PDB entry 7ETW | electron microscopy, 4.10 A resolution (low resolution: residue-level contacts below are approximate; hydrogen-bond / salt-bridge calls are withheld) | chains A and B

== Chain A ==
Molecule: Insulin-induced gene 2 protein
From: Homo sapiens
UniProtKB: Q9Y5U4 (INSI2_HUMAN); residue numbers follow UniProt; this construct covers 1-225
Amino-acid sequence (225 residues; each row starts with the number of its first residue):
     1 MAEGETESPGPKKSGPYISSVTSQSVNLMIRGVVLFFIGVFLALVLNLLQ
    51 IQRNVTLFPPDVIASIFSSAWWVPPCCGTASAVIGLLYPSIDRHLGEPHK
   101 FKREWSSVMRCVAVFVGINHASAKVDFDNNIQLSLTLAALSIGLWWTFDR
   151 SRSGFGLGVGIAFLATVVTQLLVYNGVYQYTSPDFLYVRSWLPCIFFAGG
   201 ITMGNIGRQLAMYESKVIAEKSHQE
Unresolved in the structure: 1-17, 215-225
Sequence notes: engineered mutation Ser14 (Cys in Q9Y5U4), Ser90 (Cys in Q9Y5U4), Ser215 (Cys in Q9Y5U4)
Swiss-Prot annotation at these positions:
  - motif: Ala219 to Glu225 (KxHxx)
  - site: Phe115 (Required for the recognition of 25-hydroxycholesterol)
  - modified residue: Ser151 (Phosphoserine)
  - mutagenesis: Gly39 (G39F: Decreased binding to 25-hydroxycholesterol, leading to decreased interaction with SCAP), Cys77 (C77D: Decreased binding to 25-hydroxycholesterol, leading to decreased interaction with SCAP), Lys100 to Lys102 (Does not affect degradation of the protein), Ala113 (A113W: Abolished interaction with SCAP even in the presence of 25-hydroxycholesterol), Val114 (V114F: Does not affect interaction with SCAP), Phe115 (F115A: Decreased binding to 25-hydroxycholesterol and subsequent interaction with SCAP), Val116 (V116F: Does not affect interaction with SCAP), Gly117 (G117F: Abolished interaction with SCAP even in the presence of 25-hydroxycholesterol), His120 (H120F: Abolished interaction with SCAP even in the presence of 25-hydroxycholesterol), Gln132 (Q132A: Abolished interaction with SCAP without affecting binding to 25-hydroxycholesterol), Thr136 (T136A: Decreased binding to 25-hydroxycholesterol and subsequent interaction with SCAP), Trp145 (W145A: Abolished interaction with SCAP without affecting binding to 25-hydroxycholesterol), 4 further mutagenesis entries in UniProt
Ligand contacts:
  - Digitonin (AJP), molecule 1: Leu42, Ala43, Leu46, Asn47, Gln50, Gln52, Cys77, Phe115, Asn119, Ser122, Ala123, Tyr178, Gln179, Tyr180, Tyr187, Leu192, Ile195, Phe196
  - Digitonin (AJP), molecule 2: Asn47, Gln52, Ser68, Ser69, Val73, Cys76, Cys77, Ala80, Ile161, Ala165, Val168, Thr169, Gly176, Val177, Tyr178, Gln179, Phe196
  - Digitonin (AJP), molecule 3: Ile51, Gly117, Ile118, His120, Ala121, Lys124, Val125, Asp126, Leu140
  - Digitonin (AJP), molecule 4: Asn129, Asn130, Leu133, Leu137, Ala138, Ser141, Val159, Phe185, Leu186, Arg189, Ser190, Phe197
Reported in the primary citation:
  - mutagenesis - F115A: abolished binding to Sterol regulatory element-binding protein cleavage-activating protein (chain B)
  - mutagenesis - F115A: abolished binding to Scap(D428A)
  - mutagenesis - F115A: decreased signaling

== Chain B ==
Molecule: Sterol regulatory element-binding protein cleavage-activating protein
From: Homo sapiens
UniProtKB: Q12770 (SCAP_HUMAN); numbering as in UniProt (aligned over 1-735)
Amino-acid sequence (735 residues; row label = number of the first residue in the row):
     1 MTLTERLREKISRAFYNHGLLCASYPIPIILFTGFCILACCYPLLKLPLP
    51 GTGPVEFTTPVKDYSPPPVDSDRKQGEPTEQPEWYVGAPVAYVQQIFVKS
   101 SVFPWHKNLLAVDVFRSPLSRAFQLVEEIRNHVLRDSSGIRSLEELCLQV
   151 TDLLPGLRKLRNLLPEHGCLLLSPGNFWQNDWERFHADPDIIGTIHQHEP
   201 KTLQTSATLKDLLFGVPGKYSGVSLYTRKRMVSYTITLVFQHYHAKFLGS
   251 LRARLMLLHPSPNCSLRAESLVHVHFKEEIGVAELIPLVTTYIILFAYIY
   301 FSTRKIDMVKSKWGLALAAVVTVLSSLLMSVGLCTLFGLTPTLNGGEIFP
   351 YLVVVIGLENVLVLTKSVVSTPVDLEVKLRIAQGLSSESWSIMKNMATEL
   401 GIILIGYFTLVPAIQEFCLFAVVGLVSDFFLQMLFFTTVLSIDIRRMELA
   451 DLNKRLPPEACLPSAKPVGQPTRYERQLAVRPSTPHTITLQPSSFRNLRL
   501 PKRLRVVYFLARTRLAQRLIMAGTVVWIGILVYTDPAGLRNYLAAQVTEQ
   551 SPLGEGALAPMPVPSGMLPPSHPDPAFSIFPPDAPKLPENQTSPGESPER
   601 GGPAEVVHDSPVPEVTWGPEDEELWRKLSFRHWPTLFSYYNITLAKRYIS
   651 LLPVIPVTLRLNPREALEGRHPQDGRSAWPPPGPIPAGHWEAGPKGPGGV
   701 QAHGDVTLYKVAALGLATGIVLVLLLLCLYRVLCP
Unresolved in the structure: 1-9, 48-68, 451-513, 540-624, 662-735
Swiss-Prot annotation at these positions:
  - motif: Met447 to Leu452 (ER export signal)
  - glycosylation (N-linked (GlcNAc...) asparagine): Asn263, Asn590, Asn641
  - cross-link (Glycyl lysine isopeptide (Lys-Gly)): Lys454 (interchain with G-Cter in ubiquitin), Lys466 (interchain with G-Cter in ubiquitin)
Covalent attachments: N-acetylglucosamine (NAG) linked to Asn641
Ligand contacts: Digitonin (AJP): Glu284, Thr342, Leu343, Glu347, Tyr351, Val355, Ala413, Ile414, Phe417
Reported in the primary citation:
  - mutagenesis - I294A/F301A, I348F, Y351A: abolished binding to Insulin-induced gene 2 protein (chain A)
  - mutagenesis - E347A, R446A, D451A: unchanged binding to Insulin-induced gene 2 protein (chain A)
  - mutagenesis - D428A: decreased signaling in response to Insig-2(F115A)
  - post-translational modification sites: Asn641

== Chain A / chain B interface ==
Contacting residue pairs (23; chain A residue first):
  Phe41(A) - Thr290(B)
  Val45(A) - Pro287(B)
  Val45(A) - Thr290(B)
  Leu48(A) - Ala283(B)
  Leu48(A) - Ile286(B)
  Val55(A) - Ser638(B)
  Phe58(A) - Pro200(B)
  Pro59(A) - Ser206(B)
  Val62(A) - Val282(B)
  Glu104(A) - Lys305(B)
  Trp105(A) - Phe301(B)
  Met109(A) - Ile294(B)
  Met109(A) - Ala297(B)
  Arg110(A) - Tyr298(B)
  Arg110(A) - Val354(B)
  Arg110(A) - Val355(B)
  Ala113(A) - Ile294(B)
  Ala113(A) - Val354(B)
  Gly117(A) - Tyr351(B)
  His120(A) - Tyr351(B)
  Gln132(A) - Thr409(B)
  Gln132(A) - Leu410(B)
  Gln132(A) - Val411(B)
Also at the interface, not in a pair above, chain A (24 interface residues in all): Leu49, Ile51, Leu57, Ser65, Ile66, Ser106, Val112, Val114, Val116
Also at the interface, not in a pair above, chain B (22 interface residues in all): Glu284, Glu359, Tyr639
From the paper, about this interface:
  - interface residues, chain B: Ile294(B), Phe301(B)

== Summary ==
Chain A and chain B form an interface of 24 and 22 residues respectively. One Digitonin molecule is bound
between chain A and chain B. From the paper: I294A/F301A, I348F and Y351A of chain B abolish binding to
Insulin-induced gene 2 protein (chain A); interface residues Ile294(B) and Phe301(B); 8 substitutions were
tested in all.
Here chain A is Insulin-induced gene 2 protein and chain B is Sterol regulatory element-binding protein
cleavage-activating protein, both from Homo sapiens. Entry 7ETW (Cryo-EM structure of Scap/Insig complex in
the present of digitonin) was determined by electron microscopy.
